Entry 9FK0 (electron microscopy, 3.22 A resolution); this record covers chains A and E of the 6 polymer chains in the assembly.

[Chain A]
Name: Envelope protein E
Source organism: tick-borne encephalitis virus-European subtype
Reference sequence: chimeric construct of A0A7M3UFX3, P29837: residues 1-429 from A0A7M3UFX3 (A0A7M3UFX3_9FLAV) positions 281-709 (UniProt number = residue number + 280); residues 430-496 from P29837 positions 710-776 (UniProt number = residue number + 280)
Chain sequence (496 residues; numbered 1 to 496; the number before each row is that of its first residue):
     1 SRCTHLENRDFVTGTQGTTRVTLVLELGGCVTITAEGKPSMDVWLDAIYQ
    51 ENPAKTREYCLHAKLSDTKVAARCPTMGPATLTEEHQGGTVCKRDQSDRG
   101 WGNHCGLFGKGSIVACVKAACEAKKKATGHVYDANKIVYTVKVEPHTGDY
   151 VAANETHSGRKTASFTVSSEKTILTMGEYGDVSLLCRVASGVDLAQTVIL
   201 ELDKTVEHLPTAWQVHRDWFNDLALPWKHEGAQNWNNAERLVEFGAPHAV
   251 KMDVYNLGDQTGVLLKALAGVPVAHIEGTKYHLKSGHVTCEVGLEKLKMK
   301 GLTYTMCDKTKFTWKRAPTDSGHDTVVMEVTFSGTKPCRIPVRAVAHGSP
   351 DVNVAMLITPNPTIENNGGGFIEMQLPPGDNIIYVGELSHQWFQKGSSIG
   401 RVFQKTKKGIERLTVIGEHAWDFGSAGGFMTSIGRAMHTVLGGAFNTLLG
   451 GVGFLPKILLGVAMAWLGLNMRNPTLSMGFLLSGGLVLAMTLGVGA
Covalently attached groups: N-acetylglucosamine (NAG) linked to Asn-154
Reported in the primary citation:
  - post-translational modification sites: Asn-154
  - binding site for N-acetylglucosamine: Asn-154

[Chain E]
Name: Small envelope protein M
Source organism: tick-borne encephalitis virus-European subtype
Reference sequence: A0A7M3UFX3 (A0A7M3UFX3_9FLAV); residues 1-75 here correspond to UniProt positions 206-280 (UniProt number = residue number + 205)
Chain sequence (75 residues; each row starts with the number of its first residue):
     1 SVLIPSHAQGELTGRGHKWLEGDSLRTHLTRVEGWVWKNKLLALAMVTVV
    51 WLTLESVVTRVAVLVVLLCLAPVYA
Reported in the primary citation:
  - self-association interface (contacts with another copy of this molecule); pairs are residue here / residue on that copy: Glu-33/Lys-40 (salt bridge), Trp-37/Trp-37 (pi stacking)

[Chain A / chain E interface]
Pairs across the interface - 6 pairs, chain A then chain E:
  Glu-243(A) with Leu-20(E)
  His-248(A) with His-17(E), hydrogen bond
  Tyr-255(A) with Trp-19(E), hydrophobic
  Leu-257(A) with Leu-20(E), hydrophobic
  Pro-456(A) with Tyr-74(E), hydrophobic
  Leu-459(A) with Tyr-74(E)
Other interface residues (no listed pair), chain A (8 interface residues in all): Ala-246, Lys-266
Other interface residues (no listed pair), chain E (5 interface residues in all): Ser-1

[Summary]
Chain A and chain E form an interface of 8 and 5 residues respectively, with 1 hydrogen bond. Its one
hydrogen-bonded contact is His-248(A)/His-17(E). The paper reports a binding site for N-acetylglucosamine at
Asn-154(A); a modification site at Asn-154(A).
Here chain A is Envelope protein E and chain E is Small envelope protein M, both from tick-borne encephalitis
virus-European subtype. Entry 9FK0 (LGTV with TBEV prME) was determined by electron microscopy, deposited
together with 9FOJ and 9H28.
